PDB entry 6SCH | X-ray diffraction, 2.20 A resolution | chains C and D of the 4 polymer chains in the assembly

# Chain C (and D)
Molecule: NADP-dependent isopropanol dehydrogenase
Organism: Clostridium beijerinckii
Notes: EC 1.1.1.80; chain D of this document is another copy of the same molecule, construct and numbering; everything in this record applies to it too
UniProtKB: P25984 (ADH_CLOBE); residues 1-351 here = UniProt positions 1-351
Chain sequence (355 residues; numbered 1 to 355; the number before each row is that of its first residue):
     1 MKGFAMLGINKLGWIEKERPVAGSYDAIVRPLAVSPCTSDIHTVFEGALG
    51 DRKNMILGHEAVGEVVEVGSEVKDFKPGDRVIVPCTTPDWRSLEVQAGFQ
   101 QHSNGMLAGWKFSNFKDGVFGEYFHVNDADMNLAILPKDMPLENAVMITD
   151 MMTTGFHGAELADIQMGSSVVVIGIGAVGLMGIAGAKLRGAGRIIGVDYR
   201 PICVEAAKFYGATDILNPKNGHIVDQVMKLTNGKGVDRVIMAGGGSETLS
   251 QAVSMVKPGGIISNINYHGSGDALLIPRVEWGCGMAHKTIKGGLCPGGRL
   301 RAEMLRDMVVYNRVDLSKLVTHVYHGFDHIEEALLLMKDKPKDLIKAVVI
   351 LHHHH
Differences from the reference sequence: conflict Asp-198 (Gly in P25984), Tyr-199 (Ser in P25984), Pro-218 (Tyr in P25984); expression tag (352-355)
Bound ions: Zn2+: Cys-37, His-59, Asp-150
Small-molecule neighbours:
  - nonaethylene glycol (2PE), molecule 1: Tyr-25, Asp-89, Arg-91, Asn-104, Asp-128
  - nonaethylene glycol (2PE), molecule 2: Leu-93, Glu-94, Ala-97, Phe-99
  - nonaethylene glycol (2PE), molecule 3: Gln-165, Ser-169, Lys-234, Gly-235, Val-236, Asp-237, Arg-238, Lys-257, Pro-258, Gly-259, Gly-260
  - NAD (nicotinamide-adenine-dinucleotide): Thr-38, Ser-39, His-42, His-59, Cys-85, Trp-110, Asp-150, Met-151, Thr-154, Ile-173, Gly-174, Ile-175, Gly-176, Ala-177, Val-178, Gly-179, Val-197, Asp-198, Tyr-199, Arg-200, Pro-218, Ala-242, Gly-243, Gly-244, Gly-245, Glu-247, Thr-248, Ile-265, Asn-266, Tyr-267, Leu-294, Cys-295, Lys-340
UniProt features mapped onto this chain:
  - binding site (Zn(2+)): Cys-37, His-59, Glu-60, Asp-150
  - binding site (NADP(+)): Ile-175 to Val-178, Ile-265 to Tyr-267, Lys-340
Reported in the primary citation:
  - specificity-determining residues: Asp-198, Tyr-199

# Interface between chain C and chain D
Contacting residue pairs (86; chain C residue first):
  Phe-99(C) / Gly-259(D)
  Phe-99(C) / His-287(D)
  Gln-101(C) / His-287(D)
  His-102(C) / Pro-258(D)
  His-102(C) / Met-285(D)
  His-102(C) / Ala-286(D)  hydrogen bond (side chain-backbone)
  His-102(C) / His-287(D)  hydrogen bond
  Met-106(C) / Pro-258(D)  hydrophobic
  Met-106(C) / Val-279(D)
  Met-106(C) / Gly-282(D)
  Met-106(C) / Ala-286(D)  hydrophobic
  Leu-107(C) / Gly-282(D)
  Leu-107(C) / Met-285(D)
  His-157(C) / His-287(D)  hydrogen bond
  Leu-249(C) / Ile-276(D)  hydrophobic
  Pro-258(C) / His-102(D)
  Pro-258(C) / Met-106(D)  hydrophobic
  Gly-259(C) / Phe-99(D)
  Asn-264(C) / Gly-284(D)  hydrogen bond (side chain-backbone)
  Asn-266(C) / Cys-283(D)
  Tyr-267(C) / Cys-283(D)  hydrophobic
  Tyr-267(C) / Met-285(D)  hydrophobic
  His-268(C) / Arg-278(D)  hydrogen bond (backbone-side chain)
  His-268(C) / Cys-283(D)  hydrogen bond (backbone-backbone)
  Gly-269(C) / Arg-278(D)
  Ser-270(C) / Arg-278(D)  hydrogen bond (backbone-side chain)
  Leu-274(C) / Leu-274(D)
  Leu-274(C) / Leu-275(D)
  Leu-274(C) / Ile-276(D)  hydrogen bond (backbone-backbone)
  Leu-274(C) / Trp-281(D)  hydrophobic
  Leu-275(C) / Ala-273(D)  hydrophobic
  Leu-275(C) / Leu-274(D)
  Leu-275(C) / Leu-275(D)  hydrophobic
  Ile-276(C) / Leu-249(D)  hydrophobic
  Ile-276(C) / Ala-273(D)
  Ile-276(C) / Leu-274(D)  hydrogen bond (backbone-backbone)
  Ile-276(C) / Ile-276(D)  hydrophobic
  Pro-277(C) / Asp-272(D)
  Arg-278(C) / His-268(D)  hydrogen bond (side chain-backbone)
  Arg-278(C) / Gly-269(D)
  Arg-278(C) / Ser-270(D)
  Arg-278(C) / Gly-271(D)  hydrogen bond (side chain-backbone)
  Arg-278(C) / Asp-272(D)  hydrogen bond (backbone-backbone)
  Arg-278(C) / Leu-274(D)
  Val-279(C) / Met-106(D)
  Glu-280(C) / Met-106(D)
  Trp-281(C) / Ile-290(D)  hydrophobic
  Trp-281(C) / Lys-291(D)
  Gly-282(C) / Met-106(D)
  Gly-282(C) / Leu-107(D)
  Cys-283(C) / Asn-266(D)
  Cys-283(C) / Tyr-267(D)
  Cys-283(C) / His-268(D)  hydrogen bond (backbone-backbone)
  Gly-284(C) / Asn-264(D)  hydrogen bond (backbone-side chain)
  Gly-284(C) / Gly-292(D)
  Gly-284(C) / Gly-293(D)  hydrogen bond (backbone-backbone)
  Met-285(C) / His-102(D)
  Met-285(C) / Leu-107(D)
  Met-285(C) / Tyr-267(D)  hydrophobic
  Met-285(C) / Gly-292(D)
  Met-285(C) / Gly-293(D)
  Met-285(C) / Leu-294(D)  hydrogen bond (backbone-backbone)
  Ala-286(C) / His-102(D)
  Ala-286(C) / Met-106(D)  hydrophobic
  Ala-286(C) / Gly-292(D)
  His-287(C) / Phe-99(D)
  His-287(C) / Gln-101(D)  hydrogen bond
  His-287(C) / His-102(D)  hydrogen bond
  His-287(C) / His-157(D)  hydrogen bond
  His-287(C) / Gly-292(D)  hydrogen bond (backbone-backbone)
  His-287(C) / Gly-293(D)
  His-287(C) / Leu-294(D)
  Thr-289(C) / Thr-289(D)
  Thr-289(C) / Ile-290(D)
  Ile-290(C) / Trp-281(D)  hydrophobic
  Ile-290(C) / Thr-289(D)
  Ile-290(C) / Ile-290(D)  hydrogen bond (backbone-backbone)
  Gly-292(C) / Gly-284(D)
  Gly-292(C) / Met-285(D)
  Gly-292(C) / Ala-286(D)
  Gly-292(C) / His-287(D)  hydrogen bond (backbone-backbone)
  Gly-293(C) / Gly-284(D)  hydrogen bond (backbone-backbone)
  Gly-293(C) / Met-285(D)
  Gly-293(C) / His-287(D)
  Leu-294(C) / Met-285(D)  hydrogen bond (backbone-backbone)
  Leu-294(C) / His-287(D)
Other interface residues (no listed pair), chain C (42 interface residues in all): Trp-110, Leu-161, Ile-265, Gly-271, Asp-272, Ala-273, Lys-288, Lys-291
Other interface residues (no listed pair), chain D (41 interface residues in all): Ala-48, Leu-49, Leu-161, Glu-280, Lys-288

# Overview
42 residues of chain C and 41 residues of chain D are in contact, with 24 hydrogen bonds. Among the polar
pairs are His-102(C)/Ala-286(D), His-102(C)/His-287(D) and His-157(C)/His-287(D). Bound to chain C: 3 copies
of nonaethylene glycol and NAD. From the paper: specificity determinants Asp-198(C) and Tyr-199(C).
Chain C and chain D are both NADP-dependent isopropanol dehydrogenase (Clostridium beijerinckii); the
structure, NADH-dependent variant of CBADH, was determined by X-ray diffraction (same publication as 6SDM).
